PDB entry 4II5 | X-ray diffraction, 2.15 A resolution | chains A and B

== Chain A ==
Molecule: Cyclin-dependent kinase 2
Source organism: Homo sapiens
Notes: EC 2.7.11.22
UniProtKB: P24941 (CDK2_HUMAN); residue numbers follow UniProt; this construct covers 1-298
Chain sequence (298 residues; numbered 1 to 298; the number before each row is that of its first residue):
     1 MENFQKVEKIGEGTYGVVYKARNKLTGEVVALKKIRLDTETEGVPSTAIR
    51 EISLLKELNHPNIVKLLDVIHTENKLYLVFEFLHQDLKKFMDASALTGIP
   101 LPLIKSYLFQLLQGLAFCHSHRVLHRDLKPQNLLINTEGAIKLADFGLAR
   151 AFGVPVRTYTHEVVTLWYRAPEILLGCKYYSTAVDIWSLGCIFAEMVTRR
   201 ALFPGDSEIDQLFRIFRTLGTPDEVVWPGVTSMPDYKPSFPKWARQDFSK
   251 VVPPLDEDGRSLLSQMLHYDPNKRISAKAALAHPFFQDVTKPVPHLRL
Not modelled in the structure: 297-298
Modified / non-standard residues: Thr160 (phosphothreonine; TPO)
Curated features (UniProtKB/Swiss-Prot):
  - active site: Asp127 (Proton acceptor)
  - binding site (ATP): Ile10 to Val18, Lys33, Glu81 to Leu83, Asp86, Lys129 to Asn132, Asp145
  - binding site (Mg(2+)): Asn132, Asp145
  - site (CDK7 binding): Lys9, Lys88, Lys89, Leu166
  - modified residue: Met1 (N-acetylmethionine), Lys6 (N6-acetyllysine), Thr14 (Phosphothreonine), Tyr15 (Phosphotyrosine), Tyr19 (Phosphotyrosine), Thr160 (Phosphothreonine)
Bound ions: Mg2+: Asn132, Asp145 (together with ADP)
Small-molecule neighbours: ADP (adenosine-5'-diphosphate): Ile10, Gly11, Glu12, Gly13, Val18, Ala31, Lys33, Val64, Phe80, Glu81, Phe82, Leu83, Asp86, Lys89, Gln131, Asn132, Leu134, Asp145
From the paper describing this entry:
  - binding site for ADP: Lys33
  - contacts within the chain: Lys33-Glu51
  - Mg2+ coordination: Asn132, Asp145
  - conformationally variable residues (loop rearrangement): Glu12 to Val18
  - post-translational modification sites: Thr160

== Chain B ==
Molecule: Cyclin-A2
Source organism: Mus musculus
UniProtKB: P51943 (CCNA2_MOUSE); residues 175-432 here correspond to UniProt positions 165-422 (UniProt number = residue number - 10)
Chain sequence (258 residues; row label = number of the first residue in the row):
   175 VPDYQEDIHTYLREMEVKCKPKVGYMKRQPDITNSMRAILVDWLVEVGEE
   225 YKLQNETLHLAVNYIDRFLSSMSVLRGKLQLVGTAAMLLASKFEEIYPPE
   275 VAEFVYITDDTYSKKQVLRMEHLVLKVLAFDLAAPTVNQFLTQYFLHLQP
   325 ANCKVESLAMFLGELSLIDADPYLKYLPSLIAGAAFHLALYTVTGQSWPE
   375 SLAQQTGYTLESLKPCLVDLHQTYLKAPQHAQQSIREKYKHSKYHSVSLL
   425 NPPETLSV
Not modelled in the structure: 431-432

== Interface between chain A and chain B ==
Residue-residue contacts (61):
  Thr41(A) - Lys288(B)  hydrogen bond
  Thr41(A) - Leu292(B)
  Glu42(A) - Lys266(B)  hydrogen bond (backbone-side chain)
  Glu42(A) - Glu274(B)
  Glu42(A) - Val275(B)  hydrogen bond (side chain-backbone)
  Gly43(A) - Lys266(B)
  Gly43(A) - Leu292(B)
  Gly43(A) - Glu295(B)
  Val44(A) - Lys266(B)  hydrogen bond (backbone-side chain)
  Val44(A) - Glu295(B)  hydrogen bond (backbone-side chain)
  Val44(A) - Leu299(B)  hydrophobic
  Ser46(A) - Lys266(B)
  Ile49(A) - Leu263(B)  hydrophobic
  Ile49(A) - Lys266(B)
  Ile49(A) - Leu306(B)  hydrophobic
  Arg50(A) - Lys266(B)
  Arg50(A) - Phe267(B)  hydrogen bond (side chain-backbone)
  Arg50(A) - Glu269(B)
  Ile52(A) - Phe304(B)  hydrophobic
  Ser53(A) - Phe267(B)
  Ser53(A) - Phe304(B)
  Ser53(A) - Leu306(B)
  Lys56(A) - Ala303(B)  hydrogen bond (side chain-backbone)
  Lys56(A) - Asp305(B)  salt bridge
  Glu57(A) - Tyr185(B)  hydrogen bond
  Glu57(A) - Met189(B)
  Glu57(A) - Ala307(B)
  His71(A) - His296(B)  hydrogen bond
  His71(A) - Phe304(B)
  Thr72(A) - His296(B)
  Glu73(A) - Arg293(B)  salt bridge
  His119(A) - Tyr178(B)
  His119(A) - Ile182(B)
  Ser120(A) - Asp181(B)  hydrogen bond
  Ser120(A) - Ile182(B)
  His121(A) - Tyr185(B)
  Arg122(A) - Ile182(B)
  Arg122(A) - Tyr185(B)
  Arg122(A) - Ala307(B)  hydrogen bond (side chain-backbone)
  Arg150(A) - Glu268(B)  salt bridge
  Arg150(A) - Glu269(B)
  Arg150(A) - Ile270(B)
  Phe152(A) - Tyr178(B)  hydrophobic
  Phe152(A) - Ile182(B)  hydrophobic
  Val154(A) - Gln179(B)
  Val154(A) - Ile182(B)  hydrophobic
  Val154(A) - Thr316(B)  hydrogen bond (backbone-side chain)
  Val154(A) - Gln317(B)  hydrogen bond (backbone-backbone)
  Val154(A) - Leu320(B)  hydrophobic
  Pro155(A) - Thr316(B)
  Arg157(A) - Gln228(B)
  Arg157(A) - Glu268(B)  salt bridge
  Thr158(A) - Ile270(B)
  Tyr159(A) - Ile270(B)
  Thr160(A) - Glu269(B)
  Thr160(A) - Ile270(B)
  Ser181(A) - Tyr178(B)
  Thr182(A) - Tyr178(B)  hydrogen bond
  Ser276(A) - Asp177(B)  hydrogen bond
  Lys278(A) - Asp177(B)  hydrogen bond (side chain-backbone)
  Lys278(A) - Asp181(B)  salt bridge
Interface residues without a listed pair, chain A (35 interface residues in all): Leu54, Val69, Leu76, Ala151, Ala279
Interface residues without a listed pair, chain B (31 interface residues in all): Leu186

== In short ==
The interface between chain A and chain B involves 35 residues on one side and 31 on the other; the contacts
include 16 hydrogen bonds and 5 salt bridges. Polar contacts include Lys56(A)-Asp305(B), Glu73(A)-Arg293(B)
and Arg150(A)-Glu268(B). Chain A binds ADP. The paper reports a binding site for ADP at Lys33(A); Mg2+
coordination by Asn132(A) and Asp145(A).
Here chain A is Cyclin-dependent kinase 2 (Homo sapiens) and chain B is Cyclin-A2 (Mus musculus). Entry 4II5
(Structure of PCDK2/CYCLINA bound to ADP and 1 MAGNESIUM ION) was determined by X-ray diffraction (same
publication as 4I3Z).
